6IQ4 - chains F and I of the 10 polymer chains in the assembly; structure by X-ray diffraction, 2.25 A resolution.

[Chain F]
Name: Histone H4
Organism: Homo sapiens
UniProtKB: P62805 (H4_HUMAN); residues 16-102 here correspond to UniProt positions 17-103 (UniProt number = residue number + 1)
Sequence (87 residues; row label = number of the first residue in the row):
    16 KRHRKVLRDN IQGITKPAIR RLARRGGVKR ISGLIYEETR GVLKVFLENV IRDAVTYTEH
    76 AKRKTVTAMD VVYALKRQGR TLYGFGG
UniProt features mapped onto this chain:
  - DNA-binding region: Lys16 to Lys20
  - modified residue: Lys16 (N6-(2-hydroxyisobutyryl)lysine), Lys20 (N6,N6,N6-trimethyllysine), Lys31 (N6-(2-hydroxyisobutyryl)lysine), Lys44 (N6-(2-hydroxyisobutyryl)lysine), Ser47 (Phosphoserine), Tyr51 (Phosphotyrosine), Lys59 (N6-(2-hydroxyisobutyryl)lysine), Lys77 (N6-(2-hydroxyisobutyryl)lysine), Lys79 (N6-(2-hydroxyisobutyryl)lysine), Thr80 (Phosphothreonine), Tyr88 (Phosphotyrosine), Lys91 (N6-(2-hydroxyisobutyryl)lysine)
  - cross-link (Glycyl lysine isopeptide (Lys-Gly)): Lys20 (interchain with G-Cter in SUMO2), Lys31 (interchain with G-Cter in SUMO2), Lys59 (interchain with G-Cter in SUMO2), Lys79 (interchain with G-Cter in SUMO2), Lys91 (interchain with G-Cter in SUMO2)

[Chain I]
Molecule: 145-nt DNA strand
Organism: Homo sapiens
Sequence (145 nucleotides; row label = number of the first residue in the row; numbers below 1 keep their minus sign (DA-72 is residue -72)):
   -72 ATCAATATCC ACCTGCAGAT ACTACCAAAA GTGTATTTGG AAACTGCTCC ATCAAAAGGC
   -12 ATGTTCAGCT GAATCAGCTG AACATGCCTT TTGATGGAGC AGTTTCCAAA TACACTTTTG
    48 GTAGTATCTG CAGGTGGATA TTGAT

[Interface between chain F and chain I]
Contacting residue pairs (13):
  Lys16(F) with DG26(I), salt bridge to the phosphate
  Arg35(F) with DA8(I), salt bridge to the phosphate
  Arg45(F) with DT6(I), base contact; DG7(I), hydrogen bond to the sugar; DA8(I), phosphate contact
  Ile46(F) with DG7(I), sugar contact; DA8(I), hydrogen bond to the phosphate
  Ser47(F) with DG7(I), phosphate contact
  Gly48(F) with DG7(I), hydrogen bond to the phosphate
  Arg78(F) with DA28(I), phosphate contact
  Lys79(F) with DC27(I), phosphate contact; DA28(I), hydrogen bond to the phosphate
  Thr80(F) with DA28(I), hydrogen bond to the phosphate
Interface residues without a listed pair, chain F (12 interface residues in all): Arg39, Lys44, Lys77
Interface residues without a listed pair, chain I (8 interface residues in all): DA9, DG29

[Overview]
The interface between chain F and chain I involves 12 residues on one side and 8 on the other, with 5 hydrogen
bonds and 2 salt bridges. Among the polar pairs are Arg45(F)-DG7(I), Ile46(F)-DA8(I) and Gly48(F)-DG7(I).
Here chain F is Histone H4 and chain I is a 145-nt DNA strand, both from Homo sapiens. Entry 6IQ4 (Nucleosome
core particle cross-linked with a hetero-binuclear molecule possessing RAPTA and gold(I)
4-(diphenylphosphino)benzoic acid groups) was determined by X-ray diffraction.
